PDB entry 8VN0 | X-ray diffraction, 1.60 A resolution | chains A and B of the 4 polymer chains in the assembly

== Chain A ==
Molecule: Intron-encoded endonuclease I-PpoI
Source organism: Physarum polycephalum
Notes: EC 3.1.-.-
UniProt: Q94702 (PPO1_PHYPO); residue numbers follow UniProt; this construct covers 2-163
Amino-acid sequence (162 residues; row label = number of the first residue in the row):
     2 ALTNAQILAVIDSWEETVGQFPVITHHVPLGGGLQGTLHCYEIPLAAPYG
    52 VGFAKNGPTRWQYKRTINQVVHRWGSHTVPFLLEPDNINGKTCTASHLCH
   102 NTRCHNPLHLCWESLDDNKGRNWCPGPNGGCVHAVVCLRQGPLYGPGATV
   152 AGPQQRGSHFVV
Metal / ion sites: Zn2+ site 1: C41, C100, C105, H110; Mg2+: N119 (shared with 2 residues of chain D); Na+: N119 (shared with 2 residues of chain D); Zn2+ site 2: C125, C132, H134, C138
From the paper describing this entry:
  - mutagenesis - H78A/H98A, H98A: decreased catalytic activity
  - mutagenesis - H78A: unchanged catalytic activity
  - catalytic residues: H78, H98
  - mutagenesis - H98A: abolished binding to metal ion

== Chain B ==
Molecule: Intron-encoded endonuclease I-PpoI
Source organism: Physarum polycephalum
Notes: EC 3.1.-.-
UniProt: Q94702 (PPO1_PHYPO); residues 202-363 here correspond to UniProt positions 2-163 (UniProt number = residue number - 200)
Amino-acid sequence (162 residues; numbered 202 to 363; the number before each row is that of its first residue):
   202 ALTNAQILAVIDSWEETVGQFPVITHHVPLGGGLQGTLHCYEIPLAAPYG
   252 VGFAKNGPTRWQYKRTINQVVHRWGSHTVPFLLEPDNINGKTCTASHLCH
   302 NTRCHNPLHLCWESLDDNKGRNWCPGPNGGCVHAVVCLRQGPLYGPGATV
   352 AGPQQRGSHFVV
Metal / ion sites: Zn2+ site 1: C241, C300, C305, H310; Mg2+: N319 (shared with 2 residues of chain C); Na+: N319 (shared with 2 residues of chain C); Zn2+ site 2: C325, C332, H334, C338

== Interface between chain A and chain B ==
Residue-residue contacts (120; chain A residue first):
  L9(A) - R357(B)
  D13(A) - R357(B)  salt bridge
  E16(A) - Q356(B)
  E16(A) - R357(B)  hydrogen bond (side chain-backbone)
  E16(A) - G358(B)  hydrogen bond (side chain-backbone)
  E16(A) - F361(B)
  V19(A) - F361(B)  hydrophobic
  G20(A) - F361(B)
  L39(A) - V363(B)
  H40(A) - V362(B)
  H40(A) - V363(B)  hydrogen bond (side chain-backbone)
  Y42(A) - H360(B)  hydrogen bond (side chain-backbone)
  Y42(A) - F361(B)
  Y42(A) - V362(B)
  F82(A) - A352(B)  hydrophobic
  F82(A) - G353(B)
  E85(A) - A352(B)
  E85(A) - Q355(B)
  P86(A) - V351(B)
  I89(A) - A349(B)
  I89(A) - V351(B)  hydrophobic
  N90(A) - A349(B)
  C94(A) - V351(B)  hydrophobic
  L99(A) - P354(B)  hydrophobic
  N107(A) - F361(B)
  N107(A) - V362(B)  hydrogen bond (side chain-backbone)
  P108(A) - P354(B)
  P108(A) - Q355(B)  hydrogen bond (backbone-backbone)
  P108(A) - F361(B)  hydrophobic
  L109(A) - P354(B)
  L109(A) - Q355(B)
  L109(A) - Q356(B)
  L109(A) - F361(B)
  L109(A) - V362(B)
  L109(A) - V363(B)
  H110(A) - V363(B)  hydrogen bond (side chain-backbone)
  L111(A) - G353(B)
  L111(A) - P354(B)
  C112(A) - T350(B)
  C112(A) - A352(B)
  W113(A) - T350(B)
  W113(A) - V351(B)  hydrogen bond (backbone-backbone)
  W113(A) - A352(B)  hydrogen bond (backbone-backbone)
  E114(A) - T350(B)  hydrogen bond
  D117(A) - W324(B)  hydrogen bond (backbone-side chain)
  D117(A) - L344(B)
  D118(A) - G348(B)
  D118(A) - A349(B)  hydrogen bond (side chain-backbone)
  K120(A) - W324(B)
  G121(A) - W324(B)
  R122(A) - T350(B)
  W124(A) - D317(B)  hydrogen bond (side chain-backbone)
  W124(A) - K320(B)
  W124(A) - G321(B)
  W124(A) - W324(B)  hydrophobic
  V133(A) - Y345(B)
  V133(A) - G346(B)
  V133(A) - P347(B)
  H134(A) - P347(B)
  A135(A) - P347(B)  hydrogen bond (backbone-backbone)
  V136(A) - T350(B)
  V136(A) - P354(B)
  L144(A) - D317(B)
  Y145(A) - V333(B)
  G146(A) - V333(B)
  P147(A) - V333(B)
  P147(A) - H334(B)
  P147(A) - A335(B)  hydrogen bond (backbone-backbone)
  G148(A) - D318(B)
  A149(A) - I289(B)
  A149(A) - D318(B)  hydrogen bond (backbone-side chain)
  T150(A) - C312(B)
  T150(A) - W313(B)
  T150(A) - E314(B)  hydrogen bond
  T150(A) - D318(B)
  T150(A) - R322(B)  hydrogen bond
  T150(A) - V336(B)
  V151(A) - E285(B)
  V151(A) - P286(B)  hydrophobic
  V151(A) - I289(B)  hydrophobic
  V151(A) - C294(B)  hydrophobic
  V151(A) - W313(B)  hydrogen bond (backbone-backbone)
  A152(A) - F282(B)  hydrophobic
  A152(A) - E285(B)
  A152(A) - C312(B)
  A152(A) - W313(B)  hydrogen bond (backbone-backbone)
  G153(A) - F282(B)
  G153(A) - L311(B)
  P154(A) - L299(B)  hydrophobic
  P154(A) - P308(B)
  P154(A) - L309(B)
  P154(A) - L311(B)
  P154(A) - V336(B)
  Q155(A) - P308(B)  hydrogen bond (backbone-backbone)
  Q155(A) - L309(B)
  Q156(A) - E216(B)
  Q156(A) - L309(B)
  R157(A) - L209(B)
  R157(A) - I212(B)
  R157(A) - D213(B)  salt bridge
  R157(A) - E216(B)  hydrogen bond (backbone-side chain)
  G158(A) - E216(B)  hydrogen bond (backbone-side chain)
  H160(A) - E216(B)
  H160(A) - E217(B)  salt bridge
  H160(A) - Y242(B)  hydrogen bond (backbone-side chain)
  F161(A) - E216(B)
  F161(A) - V219(B)  hydrophobic
  F161(A) - G220(B)
  F161(A) - Y242(B)
  F161(A) - N307(B)
  F161(A) - P308(B)
  F161(A) - L309(B)
  V162(A) - H240(B)
  V162(A) - Y242(B)  hydrogen bond (backbone-side chain)
  V162(A) - N307(B)  hydrogen bond (backbone-side chain)
  V162(A) - L309(B)
  V163(A) - L239(B)
  V163(A) - H240(B)  hydrogen bond (backbone-side chain)
  V163(A) - L309(B)
  V163(A) - H310(B)  hydrogen bond (backbone-side chain)
Also at the interface, not in a pair above, chain A (57 interface residues in all): I12, E17, T38, N88, L139
Also at the interface, not in a pair above, chain B (55 interface residues in all): P281, L339

== Summary ==
Chain A and chain B form an interface of 57 and 55 residues respectively; the contacts include 28 hydrogen
bonds and 3 salt bridges. Polar contacts include D13(A)-R357(B), R157(A)-D213(B) and H160(A)-E217(B). From the
paper: catalytic residues H78(A) and H98(A); H78A/H98A and H98A of chain A reduce catalytic activity.
Chain A and chain B are both Intron-encoded endonuclease I-PpoI (Physarum polycephalum); the structure, Homing
endonuclease I-PpoI-DNA complex:reaction at pH6.0 (K+ MES) with 500 uM Mg2+ for 80s, was determined by X-ray
diffraction (same publication as 8VMO, 8VMP, 8VMQ, 8VMR, 8VMS, 8VMT and 35 further entries).
